PDB entry 5S59 | X-ray diffraction, 2.60 A resolution | chains B and F of the 6 polymer chains in the assembly

# Chain B
Molecule: Tubulin beta-2B chain
From: Bos taurus
UniProt: Q6B856 (TBB2B_BOVIN); the author numbering skips numbers that UniProt does not, so the offset changes along the chain: 1-42 = UniProt 1-42; 45-360 = UniProt 43-358; 369-455 = UniProt 359-445
Chain sequence (445 residues; row label = number of the first residue in the row; note: 10 numbers in that range are skipped by the numbering (no residue carries them; nothing is unmodelled there)):
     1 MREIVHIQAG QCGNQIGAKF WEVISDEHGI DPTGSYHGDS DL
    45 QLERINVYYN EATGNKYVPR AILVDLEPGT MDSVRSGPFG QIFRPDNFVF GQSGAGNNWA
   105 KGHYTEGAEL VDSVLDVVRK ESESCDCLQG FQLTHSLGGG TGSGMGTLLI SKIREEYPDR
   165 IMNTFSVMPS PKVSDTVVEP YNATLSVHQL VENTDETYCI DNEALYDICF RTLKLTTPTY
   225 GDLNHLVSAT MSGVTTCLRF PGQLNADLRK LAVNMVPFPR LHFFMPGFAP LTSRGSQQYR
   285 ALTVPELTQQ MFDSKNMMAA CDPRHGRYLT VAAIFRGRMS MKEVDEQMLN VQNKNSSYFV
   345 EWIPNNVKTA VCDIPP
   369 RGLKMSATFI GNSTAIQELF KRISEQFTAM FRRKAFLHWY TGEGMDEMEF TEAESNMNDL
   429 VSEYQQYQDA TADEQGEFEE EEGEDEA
Disordered / not traced: 279-280, 438-455
Curated features (UniProtKB/Swiss-Prot):
  - motif: Met1 to Ile4 (MREI motif)
  - binding site (GTP): Gln11, Glu71, Ser140, Gly144, Thr145, Gly146, Asn206, Asn228
  - binding site (Mg(2+)): Glu71
  - modified residue: Ser40 (Phosphoserine), Thr57 (Phosphothreonine), Lys60 (N6-acetyllysine), Ser174 (Phosphoserine), Thr287 (Phosphothreonine), Thr292 (Phosphothreonine), Arg320 (Omega-N-methylarginine), Glu448 (5-glutamyl polyglutamate)
  - cross-link (Glycyl lysine isopeptide (Lys-Gly)): Lys60 (interchain with G-Cter in ubiquitin), Lys326 (interchain with G-Cter in ubiquitin)
Ion coordination: Mg2+: Gln11 (together with GDP); Ca2+: Glu113 (shared with 1 residue of chain C)
Ligand contacts: GDP (guanosine-5'-diphosphate): Gly10, Gln11, Cys12, Gln15, Ile16, Asp69, Ala99, Asn101, Ser140, Gly142, Gly143, Gly144, Thr145, Gly146, Ser147, Val171, Pro173, Val177, Asp179, Glu183, Asn206, Leu209, Tyr224, Leu227, Asn228

# Chain F
Molecule: Tubulin-Tyrosine Ligase
From: Gallus gallus
UniProt: E1BQ43 (E1BQ43_CHICK); numbering as in UniProt (aligned over 1-378)
Chain sequence (384 residues; row label = number of the first residue in the row):
     1 MYTFVVRDEN SSVYAEVSRL LLATGQWKRL RKDNPRFNLM LGERNRLPFG RLGHEPGLVQ
    61 LVNYYRGADK LCRKASLVKL IKTSPELSES CTWFPESYVI YPTNLKTPVA PAQNGIRHLI
   121 NNTRTDEREV FLAAYNRRRE GREGNVWIAK SSAGAKGEGI LISSEASELL DFIDEQGQVH
   181 VIQKYLEKPL LLEPGHRKFD IRSWVLVDHL YNIYLYREGV LRTSSEPYNS ANFQDKTCHL
   241 TNHCIQKEYS KNYGRYEEGN EMFFEEFNQY LMDALNTTLE NSILLQIKHI IRSCLMCIEP
   301 AISTKHLHYQ SFQLFGFDFM VDEELKVWLI EVNGAPACAQ KLYAELCQGI VDVAISSVFP
   361 LADTGQKTSQ PTSIFIKLHH HHHH
Disordered / not traced: 106-124, 154-159, 363-370, 383-384
Sequence notes: expression tag (379-384)
Ion coordination: Mg2+: Glu331 (together with AMP-PCP)
Ligand contacts: AMP-PCP (ACP; phosphomethylphosphonic acid adenylate ester): Lys74, Pro95, Ile148, Lys150, Gln183, Lys184, Tyr185, Leu186, Lys198, Asp200, Arg202, Arg222, His239, Leu240, Thr241, Asn242, Asp318, Met320, Ile330, Glu331, Asn333

# Interface between chain B and chain F
Residue-residue contacts - 11 pairs, chain B then chain F:
  Arg311(B) - Arg31(F)
  Leu333(B) - Pro56(F)
  Gln336(B) - Arg36(F)  hydrogen bond
  Asn337(B) - Thr3(F)
  Asn337(B) - Arg36(F)
  Asn337(B) - Gly57(F)
  Asn337(B) - Leu58(F)
  Lys338(B) - Met1(F)
  Ser340(B) - Leu30(F)
  Ser340(B) - Asn34(F)  hydrogen bond
  Glu345(B) - Arg31(F)  salt bridge
Interface residues without a listed pair, chain B (9 interface residues in all): Ser341, Asn349
Interface residues without a listed pair, chain F (11 interface residues in all): Lys28, Glu55

# Overview
The interface between chain B and chain F involves 9 residues on one side and 11 on the other, with 2 hydrogen
bonds and 1 salt bridge. Polar pairs include Glu345(B)-Arg31(F), Gln336(B)-Arg36(F) and Ser340(B)-Asn34(F).
Ligands of chain B: GDP. Bound to chain F: AMP-PCP.
Here chain B is Tubulin beta-2B chain (Bos taurus) and chain F is Tubulin-Tyrosine Ligase (Gallus gallus).
Entry 5S59 (Tubulin-Z1324080698-complex) was determined by X-ray diffraction (same publication as 5S4L, 5S4M,
5S4N, 5S4O, 5S4P, 5S4Q and 52 further entries).
